PDB entry 8I9T | electron microscopy, 3.60 A resolution | chains C1 and LP of the 55 polymer chains in the assembly

[Chain C1]
Molecule: 3341-nt RNA strand
Organism: Chaetomium thermophilum
Sequence (3341 nucleotides; numbered 1 to 3341; the number before each row is that of its first residue):
     1 GGUUGACCUCGGAUCAGGUAGGAGGACCCGCUGAACUUAAGCAUAUCAAU
    51 AAGCGGAGGAAAAGAAACCAACAGGGAUUGCCCUAGUAACGGCGAGUGAA
   101 GCGGCAACAGCUCAAAUUUGAAAGCUGGCUUCGGCCCGCGUUGUAAUUUG
   151 GAGAGGAUGCUUUGGGCGAGGCUCCUUCUGAGUUCCCUGGAACGGGACGC
   201 CACAGAGGGUGAGAGCCCCGUAUAGUUGGAAGCCAAGCCUGUGUAAAGCU
   251 CCUUCGACGAGUCGAGUAGUUUGGGAAUGCUGCUCAAAAUGGGAGGUAAA
   301 UUUCUUCUAAAGCUAAAUACCGGCCAGAGACCGAUAGCGCACAAGUAGAG
   351 UGAUCGAAAGAUGAAAAGCACUUUGAAAAGAGGGUUAAAUAGCACGUGAA
   401 AUUGUUGAAAGGGAAGCGCUUGUGACCAGACUUGCGCCCGGCGGAUCAUC
   451 CGGUGUUCUCACCGGUGCACUCCGCCGGGCUCAGGCCAGCAUCGGUUCUG
   501 GCGGGGGGAUAAAGGCCCAGGGAAUGUGGCUCCUCCGGGAGUGUUAUAGC
   551 CCUGGGUGUAAUACCCUCGCCGGGACCGAGGACCGCGCUCUGCAAGGAUG
   601 CUGGCGUAAUGGUCACCAGCGACCCGUCUUGAAACACGGACCAAGGAGUC
   651 AAGGUUUUGCGCGAGUGUUUGGGUGUAAAACCCGCACGCGUAAUGAAAGU
   701 GAACGUAGGUGAGAGCUUCGGCGCAUCAUCGACCGAUCCUGAUGUAUUCG
   751 GAUGGAUUUGAGUAGGAGCGUUAAGCCUUGGACCCGAAAGAUGGUGAACU
   801 AUGCUUGGAUAGGGUGAAGCCAGAGGAAACUCUGGUGGAGGCUCGCAGCG
   851 GUUCUGACGUGCAAAUCGAUCGUCAAAUCUGAGCAUGGGGGCGAAAGACU
   901 AAUCGAACCAUCUAGUAGCUGGUUACCGCCGAAGUUUCCCUCAGGAUAGC
   951 AGUGUCGACCUUCAGUUUUAUGAGGUAAAGCGAAUGAUUAGGGACUCGGG
  1001 GGCGAUUUUUAGCCUUCAUCCAUUCUCAAACUUUAAAUAUGUAAGAAGCC
  1051 CUUGUUACUUAACUGAACGUGGGCAUUCGAAUGUAUCGACACUAGUGGGC
  1101 CAUUUUUGGUAAGCAGAACUGGCGAUGCGGGAUGAACCGAACGCGGGGUU
  1151 AAGGUGCCGGAGUGGACGCUCAUCAGACACCACAAAAGGCGUUAGUACAU
  1201 CUUGACAGCAGGACGGUGGCCAUGGAAGUCGGAAUCCGCUAAGGACUGUG
  1251 UAACAACUCACCUGCCGAAUGUACUAGCCCUGAAAAUGGAUGGCGCUCAA
  1301 GCGUCCCACCCAUACCCCGCCCUCAGGGUAGAAACGAUGCCCUGAGGAGU
  1351 AGGCGGCCGUGGAGGUCAGUGACGAAGCCUAGGGCGUGAGCCCGGGUCGA
  1401 ACGGCCUCUAGUGCAGAUCUUGGUGGUAGUAGCAAAUACUUCAAUGAGAA
  1451 CUUGAAGGACCGAAGUGGGGAAAGGUUCCAUGUGAACAGCGGUUGGACAU
  1501 GGGUUAGUCGAUCCUAAGCCAUAGGGAAGUUCCGUUUCAAAGGGGCACUC
  1551 GUGCCCCGUGUGGCGAAAGGGAAGCCGGUUAAUAUUCCGGCACCUGGAUG
  1601 UGGGUUUUGCGCGGCAACGCAACUGAACGCGGAGACGACGGCGGGGGCCC
  1651 CGGGCAGAGUUCUCUUUUCUUCUUAACGGUCUAUCACCCUGGAAACAGUU
  1701 UGUCUGGAGAUAGGGUUUAAUGGCCGGAAGAGCCCGACACUUCUGUCGGG
  1751 UCCGGUGCGCUCUCGACGUCCCUUGAAAAUCCGCGGGAGGGAAUAAUUCU
  1801 CACGCCAGGUCGUACUCAUAACCGCAGCAGGUCCCCAAGGUGAACAGCCU
  1851 CUGGUUGAUAGAACAAUGUAGAUAAGGGAAGUCGGCAAAAUAGAUCCGUA
  1901 ACUUCGGGAAAAGGAUUGGCUCUAAGGGUUGGGCACGUUGGGCUUUGGGC
  1951 GGACGCCCUGGGAGCAGAGGGCCUCUAGCCGGGCAACCGGCCGGCGGCCC
  2001 UCAGCACCCGGGGUUGAAGCCCUUAGCAGGCUUCGGCCGUCCGGCGUGCG
  2051 GUUAACAACCAACUUAGAACUGGUACGGACAGGGGGAAUCUGACUGUCUA
  2101 AUUAAAACAUAGCAUUGCGAUGGCCAGAAAGUGGUGUUGACGCAAUGUGA
  2151 UUUCUGCCCAGUGCUCUGAAUGUCAAAGUGAAGAAAUUCAACCAAGCGCG
  2201 GGUAAACGGCGGGAGUAACUAUGACUCUCUUAAGGUAGCCAAAUGCCUCG
  2251 UCAUCUAAUUAGUGACGCGCAUGAAUGGAUUAACGAGAUUCCCACUGUCC
  2301 CUAUCUACUAUCUAGCGAAACCACAGCCAAGGGAACGGGCUUGGCAAAAU
  2351 CAGCGGGGAAAGAAGACCCUGUUGAGCUUGACUCUAGUUUGACAUUGUGA
  2401 AAAGACAUAGGAGGUGUAGAAUAGGUGGGAGCUUCGGCGCCAGUGAAAUA
  2451 CCACUACUCCUAUUGUUUUUUUACUUAUUCAAUGAAGCGGGGCUGGACUU
  2501 GCGUCCAACUUCUGGAGUUAAGGUCCUUCGCGGGCCGACCCGGGUUGAAG
  2551 ACAUUGUCAGGUGGGGAGUUUGGCUGGGGCGGCACAUCUGUUAAACCAUA
  2601 ACGCAGGUGUCCUAAGGGGGGCUCAUGGAGAACAGAAAUCUCCAGUAGAA
  2651 CAAAAGGGUAAAAGUCCCCUUGAUUUUGAUUUUCAGUGUGAAUACAAACC
  2701 AUGAAAGUGUGGCCUAUCGAUCCUUUAGUCCCUCGAAAUUUGAGGCUAGA
  2751 GGUGCCAGAAAAGUUACCACAGGGAUAACUGGCUUGUGGCGGCCAAGCGU
  2801 UCAUAGCGACGUCGCUUUUUGAUCCUUCGAUGUCGGCUCUUCCUAUCAUA
  2851 CCGAAGCAGAAUUCGGUAAGCGUUGGAUUGUUCACCCACUAAUAGGGAAC
  2901 GUGAGCUGGGUUUAGACCGUCGUGAGACAGGUUAGUUUUACCCUACUGAU
  2951 GAACUCGUCGCAAUGGUAAUUCAGCUUAGUACGAGAGGAACCGCUGAUUC
  3001 AGAUAAUUGGUUUUUGCGGUUGUCCGACCGGGCAGUGCCGCGAAGCUACC
  3051 AUCUGCUGGAUAAUGGCUGAACGCCUCUAAGUCAGAAUCCAUGCCAGAAC
  3101 GCGACGAUACUACCCGCACGUUGUAGACGUAUAAGAAUAGGCUCCGGCCU
  3151 CGUAUCCUAGCAGGCGAUUCCUCCGCCGGCCUCGAAGUGGCCGUCGGUAA
  3201 UUCGCGUAUUGCAAUUUAGACACGCGCGGGAUCAAAUCCUUUGCAGACGA
  3251 CUUAGAUGUGCGAAAGGGUCCUGUAAGCAGUAGAGUAGCCUUGUUGUUAC
  3301 GAUCUGCUGAGGGUAAGCCCUCCUUCGCCUAGAUUUCCCAG
Unresolved in the structure: 1-2, 800-905, 987-1028, 1438-1854, 1887-2083, 2093-2283, 2359-2362, 2485-2545, 2571-2721, 2753-2756, 2822-2828, 2904-2914, 2937-2940, 3110-3111, 3121-3123, 3215-3217, 3338-3341

[Chain LP]
Name: 60S ribosomal protein l17-like protein
Organism: Chaetomium thermophilum
UniProtKB: G0SGY1 (G0SGY1_CHATD); residue numbers follow UniProt; this construct covers 1-187
Amino-acid sequence (187 residues; numbered 1 to 187; the number before each row is that of its first residue):
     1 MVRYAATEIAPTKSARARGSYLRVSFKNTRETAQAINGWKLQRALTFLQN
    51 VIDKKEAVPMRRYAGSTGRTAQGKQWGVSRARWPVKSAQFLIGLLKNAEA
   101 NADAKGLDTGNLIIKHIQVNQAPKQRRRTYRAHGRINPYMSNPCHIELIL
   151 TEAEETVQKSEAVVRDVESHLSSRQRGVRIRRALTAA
Unresolved in the structure: 1, 128-137, 166-187

[Interface between chain C1 and chain LP]
Pairs across the interface (97; chain C1 residue first):
  U374(C1) with Asn-97(LP), hydrogen bond to the base; Ala-100(LP), sugar contact
  A378(C1) with Gln-125(LP), base contact
  A379(C1) with Arg-18(LP), sugar contact; Gly-19(LP), sugar contact; Ser-20(LP), hydrogen bond to the sugar
  G380(C1) with Ala-17(LP), sugar contact; Arg-18(LP), sugar contact; Ser-20(LP), phosphate contact; Asn-97(LP), sugar contact; Asn-101(LP), hydrogen bond to the base
  A381(C1) with Arg-16(LP), sugar contact; Asn-101(LP), hydrogen bond to the sugar; Lys-105(LP), phosphate contact
  G382(C1) with Lys-105(LP), salt bridge to the phosphate
  A394(C1) with Tyr-21(LP), base contact
  U403(C1) with Phe-26(LP), sugar contact; Tyr-63(LP), hydrogen bond to the phosphate; Gln-121(LP), sugar contact
  G404(C1) with Phe-26(LP), sugar contact; Arg-30(LP), phosphate contact; Arg-62(LP), salt bridge to the phosphate; Tyr-63(LP), hydrogen bond to the phosphate; Gln-118(LP), hydrogen bond to the base; Val-119(LP), hydrogen bond to the sugar; Asn-120(LP), sugar contact
  U405(C1) with Arg-30(LP), salt bridge to the phosphate; Gln-34(LP), hydrogen bond to the phosphate; Arg-62(LP), salt bridge to the phosphate; His-116(LP), hydrogen bond to the sugar; Ile-117(LP), sugar contact; Gln-118(LP), sugar contact
  U406(C1) with Asn-37(LP), phosphate contact
  C426(C1) with Arg-3(LP), phosphate contact
  C427(C1) with Val-2(LP), phosphate contact; Arg-3(LP), hydrogen bond to the phosphate
  A428(C1) with Val-2(LP), phosphate contact
  G1423(C1) with Arg-126(LP), salt bridge to the phosphate
  U1424(C1) with Lys-124(LP), phosphate contact; Arg-126(LP), salt bridge to the phosphate
  G1425(C1) with Gln-121(LP), phosphate contact
  A1428(C1) with Lys-27(LP), hydrogen bond to the sugar
  G1429(C1) with Ser-25(LP), hydrogen bond to the base; Lys-27(LP), salt bridge to the phosphate; Asn-28(LP), base contact; Tyr-63(LP), phosphate contact; Ala-64(LP), phosphate contact; Gly-65(LP), phosphate contact; Arg-82(LP), hydrogen bond to the sugar; Asn-142(LP), base contact
  U1430(C1) with Gly-65(LP), phosphate contact; Thr-67(LP), hydrogen bond to the phosphate; Arg-82(LP), salt bridge to the phosphate
  A1434(C1) with Tyr-139(LP), hydrogen bond to the base
  A1435(C1) with Tyr-139(LP), hydrogen bond to the base
  A1436(C1) with Tyr-139(LP), base contact
  U2313(C1) with Lys-54(LP), sugar contact; Thr-67(LP), phosphate contact; Trp-83(LP), phosphate contact
  A2314(C1) with Lys-54(LP), hydrogen bond to the phosphate; Arg-82(LP), phosphate contact; Trp-83(LP), hydrogen bond to the phosphate; Val-85(LP), phosphate contact
  G2315(C1) with Val-85(LP), hydrogen bond to the phosphate; Lys-86(LP), salt bridge to the phosphate
  C2316(C1) with Lys-86(LP), salt bridge to the phosphate
  G2317(C1) with Arg-127(LP), salt bridge to the phosphate; Tyr-139(LP), phosphate contact; Ser-141(LP), phosphate contact
  A2318(C1) with Pro-138(LP), phosphate contact; Tyr-139(LP), hydrogen bond to the sugar; Met-140(LP), hydrogen bond to the phosphate
  U2350(C1) with Ser-66(LP), hydrogen bond to the phosphate; Arg-69(LP), hydrogen bond to the base; Ser-79(LP), sugar contact
  C2351(C1) with Ser-66(LP), hydrogen bond to the phosphate; Arg-69(LP), sugar contact
  A2949(C1) with Arg-69(LP), base contact
  U2950(C1) with Arg-69(LP), hydrogen bond to the base
  C3115(C1) with Thr-156(LP), base contact; Val-157(LP), sugar contact; Gln-158(LP), hydrogen bond to the sugar
  G3116(C1) with Thr-156(LP), sugar contact; Val-157(LP), sugar contact; Gln-158(LP), phosphate contact; Lys-159(LP), salt bridge to the phosphate
  C3117(C1) with Lys-159(LP), salt bridge to the phosphate
  G3228(C1) with Glu-154(LP), hydrogen bond to the sugar; Thr-156(LP), hydrogen bond to the base
  U3237(C1) with Lys-74(LP), hydrogen bond to the phosphate
  C3238(C1) with Lys-74(LP), salt bridge to the phosphate
  C3248(C1) with Arg-69(LP), hydrogen bond to the sugar
  G3249(C1) with Arg-69(LP), phosphate contact; Thr-70(LP), hydrogen bond to the phosphate; Ala-71(LP), phosphate contact
  A3250(C1) with Lys-74(LP), salt bridge to the phosphate
  A3333(C1) with Arg-43(LP), hydrogen bond to the sugar
Other interface residues (no listed pair), chain C1 (50 interface residues in all): A1381, U1437, A2319, A2952, G3229, A3247, U3334
Other interface residues (no listed pair), chain LP (61 interface residues in all): Arg-23, Gly-77, Arg-80, Pro-84, Lys-96

[Overview]
50 residues of chain C1 face 61 of chain LP across their interface; the contacts include 33 hydrogen bonds and
15 salt bridges. Polar pairs include U374(C1)/Asn-97(LP), G380(C1)/Asn-101(LP) and G404(C1)/Gln-118(LP).
Chain C1 is a 3341-nt RNA strand and chain LP is 60S ribosomal protein l17-like protein, both from Chaetomium
thermophilum; the structure, Cryo-EM structure of a Chaetomium thermophilum pre-60S ribosomal subunit - State
Dbp10-1, was determined by electron microscopy, deposited together with 8I9P, 8I9V, 8I9W, 8I9X, 8I9Y, 8I9Z and
8IA0.
